8DBV - chains E and G of the 22 polymer chains in the assembly; structure by electron microscopy, 3.70 A resolution.

[Chain E]
Name: ATP synthase subunit beta
Organism: Escherichia coli
Notes: EC 7.1.2.2
Reference sequence: A0A192CEZ8 (A0A192CEZ8_ECOLX); residues 0-459 here correspond to UniProt positions 1-460 (UniProt number = residue number + 1)
Chain sequence (460 residues; row label = number of the first residue in the row; numbering starts at 0):
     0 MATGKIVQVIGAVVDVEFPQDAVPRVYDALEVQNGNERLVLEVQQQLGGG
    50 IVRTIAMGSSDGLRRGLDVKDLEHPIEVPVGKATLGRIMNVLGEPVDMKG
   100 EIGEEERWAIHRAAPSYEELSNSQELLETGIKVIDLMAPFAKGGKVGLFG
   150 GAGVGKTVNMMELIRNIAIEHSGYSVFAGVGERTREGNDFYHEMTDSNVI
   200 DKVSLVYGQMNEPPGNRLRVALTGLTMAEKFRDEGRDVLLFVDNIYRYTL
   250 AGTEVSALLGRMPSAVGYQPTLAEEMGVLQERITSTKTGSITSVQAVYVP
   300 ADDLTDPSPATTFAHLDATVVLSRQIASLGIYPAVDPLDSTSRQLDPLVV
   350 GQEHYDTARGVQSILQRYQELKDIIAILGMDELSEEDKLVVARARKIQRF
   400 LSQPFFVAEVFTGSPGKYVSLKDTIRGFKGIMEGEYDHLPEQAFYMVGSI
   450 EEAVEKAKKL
Construct notes: conflict Ala137 (Cys138 in A0A192CEZ8)
Small-molecule neighbours: ADP (adenosine-5'-diphosphate): Ala151, Gly152, Val153, Gly154, Lys155, Thr156, Val157, Tyr331, Phe404, Ala407, Phe410, Thr411

[Chain G]
Name: ATP synthase gamma chain
Organism: Escherichia coli
Reference sequence: C3SLA2 (C3SLA2_ECOLX); residues 0-286 here correspond to UniProt positions 1-287 (UniProt number = residue number + 1)
Chain sequence (287 residues; numbered 0 to 286; the number before each row is that of its first residue; numbering starts at 0):
     0 MAGAKDIRSKIASVQNTQKITKAMEMVAASKMRKSQDRMAASRPYAETMR
    50 KVIGHLAHGNLEYKHPYLEDRDVKRVGYLVVSTDRGLAGGLNINLFKKLL
   100 AEMKTWTDKGVQADLAMIGSKGVSFFNSVGGNVVAQVTGMGDNPSLSELI
   150 GPVKVMLQAYDEGRLDKLYIVSNKFINTMSQVPTISQLLPLPASDDDDLK
   200 HKSWDYLYEPDPKALLDTLLRRYVESQVYQGVVENLASEQAARMVAMKAA
   250 TDNGGSLIKELQLVYNKARQASITQELTEIVSGAAAV
Not modelled in the structure: 0, 285-286
Construct notes: conflict Asp5 (Glu6 in C3SLA2), Ala87 (Cys88 in C3SLA2), Ala112 (Cys113 in C3SLA2)

[Chain E / chain G interface]
Residue-residue contacts (19; chain E residue first):
  Pro262(E) with Leu276(G), hydrophobic
  Ala264(E) with Thr273(G), hydrogen bond (backbone-side chain)
  Val265(E) with Gln269(G); Ile272(G), hydrophobic
  Gly266(E) with Leu276(G)
  Asp302(E) with Asn265(G); Arg268(G), salt bridge; Gln269(G)
  Thr304(E) with Gln269(G), hydrogen bond
  Asp305(E) with Arg268(G), salt bridge; Gln269(G)
  Asp372(E) with Lys21(G), salt bridge; Lys247(G), salt bridge
  Ile376(E) with Glu24(G); Ala28(G); Met243(G), hydrophobic
  Leu377(E) with Met31(G), hydrophobic; Arg32(G)
  Asp380(E) with Arg32(G), salt bridge
Interface residues without a listed pair, chain E (15 interface residues in all): Met261, Pro299, Ala300, Glu369
Interface residues without a listed pair, chain G (15 interface residues in all): Thr177, Val280

[In short]
Chain E and chain G each contribute 15 residues to their interface; the contacts include 2 hydrogen bonds and
5 salt bridges. Polar pairs include Asp302(E)-Arg268(G), Asp305(E)-Arg268(G) and Asp372(E)-Lys21(G). Bound to
chain E: ADP.
Chain E is ATP synthase subunit beta and chain G is ATP synthase gamma chain, both from Escherichia coli; the
structure, E. coli ATP synthase imaged in 10mM MgATP State3 "down, was determined by electron microscopy
together with 8DBP, 8DBQ, 8DBR, 8DBS, 8DBT, 8DBU and 8DBW from the same study.
